PDB entry 7W48 | X-ray diffraction, 3.50 A resolution | chains A and B

[Chain A]
Name: Potassium-transporting ATPase alpha chain 1
Organism: Sus scrofa
Notes: EC 3.6.3.10
Reference sequence: P19156 (ATP4A_PIG); residues 0-1033 here correspond to UniProt positions 1-1034 (UniProt number = residue number + 1)
Sequence (1034 residues; each row starts with the number of its first residue; numbering starts at 0):
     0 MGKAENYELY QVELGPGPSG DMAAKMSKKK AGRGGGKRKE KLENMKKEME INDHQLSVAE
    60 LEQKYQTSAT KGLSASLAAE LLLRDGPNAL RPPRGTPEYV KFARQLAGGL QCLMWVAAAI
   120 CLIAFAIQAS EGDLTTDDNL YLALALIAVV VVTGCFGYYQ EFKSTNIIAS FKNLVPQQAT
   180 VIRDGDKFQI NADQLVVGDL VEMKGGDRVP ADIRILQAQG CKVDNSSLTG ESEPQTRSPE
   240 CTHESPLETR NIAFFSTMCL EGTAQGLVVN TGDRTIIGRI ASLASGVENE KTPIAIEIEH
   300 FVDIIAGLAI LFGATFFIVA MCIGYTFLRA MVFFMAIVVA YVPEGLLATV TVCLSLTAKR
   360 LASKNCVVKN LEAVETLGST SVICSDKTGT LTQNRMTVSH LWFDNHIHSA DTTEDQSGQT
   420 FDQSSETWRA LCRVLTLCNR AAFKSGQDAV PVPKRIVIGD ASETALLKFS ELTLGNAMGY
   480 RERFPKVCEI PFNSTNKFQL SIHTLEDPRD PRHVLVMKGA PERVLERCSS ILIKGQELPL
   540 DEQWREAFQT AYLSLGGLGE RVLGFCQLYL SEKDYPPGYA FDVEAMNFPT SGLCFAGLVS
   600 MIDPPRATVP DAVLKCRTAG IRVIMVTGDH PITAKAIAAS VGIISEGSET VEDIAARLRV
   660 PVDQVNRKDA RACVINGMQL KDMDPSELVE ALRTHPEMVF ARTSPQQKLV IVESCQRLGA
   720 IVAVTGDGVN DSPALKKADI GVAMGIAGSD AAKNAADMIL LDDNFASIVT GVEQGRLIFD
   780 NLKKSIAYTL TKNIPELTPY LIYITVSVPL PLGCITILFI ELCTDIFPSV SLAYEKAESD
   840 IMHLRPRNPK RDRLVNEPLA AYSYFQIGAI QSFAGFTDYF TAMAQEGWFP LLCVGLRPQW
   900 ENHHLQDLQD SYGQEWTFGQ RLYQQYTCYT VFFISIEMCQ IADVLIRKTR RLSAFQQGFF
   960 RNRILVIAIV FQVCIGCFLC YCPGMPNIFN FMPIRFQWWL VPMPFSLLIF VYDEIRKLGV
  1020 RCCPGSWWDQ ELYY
Disordered / not traced: 0-46
Differences from the reference sequence: engineered mutation C220 (Arg221 in P19156), C593 (Ser594 in P19156), S1005 (Gly1006 in P19156)
Modified positions: D385 (aspartate beryllium trifluoride; BFD)
Ion coordination: rubidium ion site 1: D183, D185, S408; Mg2+: S225, T387, D726; rubidium ion site 2: K735, A737, D756
Residues lining bound ligands:
  - PF-03716556 (8BZ; N-(2-hydroxyethyl)-N,2-dimethyl-8-[[(4R)-5-methyl-3,4-dihydro-2H-chromen-4-yl]amino]imidazo[1,2-a]pyridine-6-carboxamide): C120, A123, Q127, D137, N138, L141, V331, F332, M334, A335, I336, V338, A339, L796, Y799, L809, L811, G812, C813, I814, Y928
  - O-dodecanyl octaethylene glycol (CE1), molecule 1: T876, Y980, P992, I993, R994, F995, Q996, L999, V1000, P1003, F1004
  - O-dodecanyl octaethylene glycol (CE1), molecule 2: T880, Q884, Q996
Swiss-Prot annotation at these positions:
  - active site: D385 (4-aspartylphosphate intermediate)
  - binding site (K(+)): V338, A339, V341, E343, E795, E820
  - binding site (Mg(2+)): D385, T387, D726, D730
  - modified residue: Y6 (Phosphotyrosine), Y9 (Phosphotyrosine), S26 (Phosphoserine), S461 (Phosphoserine), S599 (Phosphoserine), S838 (Phosphoserine), S952 (Phosphoserine)

[Chain B]
Name: Potassium-transporting ATPase subunit beta
Organism: Sus scrofa
Reference sequence: P18434 (ATP4B_PIG); residues 1-290 here = UniProt positions 1-290
Sequence (290 residues; numbered 1 to 290; the number before each row is that of its first residue):
     1 MAALQEKKSC SQRMEEFQRY CWNPDTGQML GRTLSRWVWI SLYYVAFYVV MSGIFALCIY
    61 VLMRTIDPYT PDYQDQLKSP GVTLRPDVYG EKGLDISYNV SDSTTWAGLA HTLHRFLAGY
   121 SPAAQEGSIN CTSEKYFFQE SFLAPNHTKF SCKFTADMLQ NCSGRPDPTF GFAEGKPCFI
   181 IKMNRIVKFL PGNSTAPRVD CAFLDQPRDG PPLQVEYFPA NGTYSLHYFP YYGKKAQPHY
   241 SNPLVAAKLL NVPRNRDVVI VCKILAEHVS FDNPHDPYEG KVEFKLKIQK
Disordered / not traced: 1-29
Cystine bridges: C131-C152, C162-C178, C201-C262
Covalently attached groups: N-acetylglucosamine (NAG) linked to N99, N130, N161
Residues lining bound ligands: O-dodecanyl octaethylene glycol (CE1): C58, V61, L62, T65, Y73

[Interface between chain A and chain B]
Residue-residue contacts (79; chain A residue first):
  A860(A) - Y44(B)
  F864(A) - F47(B)
  F864(A) - Y48(B)  hydrogen bond (backbone-side chain)
  Q865(A) - Y44(B)  hydrogen bond
  Q865(A) - F47(B)
  A868(A) - F47(B)  hydrophobic
  A868(A) - Y48(B)  hydrophobic
  F872(A) - M51(B)
  F872(A) - S52(B)
  F872(A) - F55(B)  hydrophobic
  F875(A) - F55(B)  hydrophobic
  T876(A) - F55(B)
  F879(A) - F55(B)  hydrophobic
  F879(A) - L62(B)
  T880(A) - L62(B)
  A883(A) - M63(B)  hydrophobic
  A883(A) - I66(B)  hydrophobic
  Q884(A) - D72(B)
  Q884(A) - Y73(B)  hydrogen bond (backbone-backbone)
  E885(A) - Y73(B)
  E885(A) - Q74(B)  hydrogen bond (side chain-backbone)
  E885(A) - D75(B)  hydrogen bond (side chain-backbone)
  F888(A) - I66(B)  hydrophobic
  P889(A) - M63(B)
  H903(A) - Y89(B)  hydrogen bond (backbone-side chain)
  Q905(A) - T83(B)
  Q905(A) - N184(B)  hydrogen bond (backbone-side chain)
  Q905(A) - Y278(B)
  D906(A) - T83(B)
  D906(A) - R85(B)  salt bridge
  D906(A) - K182(B)  salt bridge
  D906(A) - N184(B)
  Q908(A) - R185(B)  hydrogen bond
  Q908(A) - K234(B)
  Y911(A) - I66(B)
  Y911(A) - D67(B)  hydrogen bond (side chain-backbone)
  Y911(A) - T70(B)
  Y911(A) - P71(B)  hydrophobic
  Y911(A) - D72(B)
  Y911(A) - G233(B)
  Y911(A) - K234(B)  hydrogen bond (backbone-backbone)
  G912(A) - R185(B)  hydrogen bond (backbone-side chain)
  G912(A) - Y231(B)
  G912(A) - K234(B)
  Q913(A) - P71(B)
  Q913(A) - Q74(B)
  Q913(A) - L77(B)
  Q913(A) - R185(B)
  Q913(A) - I186(B)
  Q913(A) - V187(B)  hydrogen bond (side chain-backbone)
  E914(A) - K182(B)  salt bridge
  E914(A) - M183(B)
  E914(A) - N184(B)  hydrogen bond (backbone-side chain)
  E914(A) - R185(B)  hydrogen bond (side chain-backbone)
  E914(A) - N242(B)  hydrogen bond
  W915(A) - Q76(B)
  W915(A) - L77(B)  hydrophobic
  T916(A) - N184(B)
  T916(A) - D276(B)
  T916(A) - Y278(B)
  G918(A) - D276(B)
  Q919(A) - Q76(B)
  Q919(A) - L77(B)
  Q919(A) - S79(B)  hydrogen bond (side chain-backbone)
  Q919(A) - D276(B)
  Q919(A) - E279(B)  hydrogen bond
  Y922(A) - Q76(B)  hydrogen bond (backbone-side chain)
  Y922(A) - H275(B)
  Q923(A) - Q76(B)
  T926(A) - Q76(B)
  N986(A) - H275(B)
  R994(A) - Y73(B)
  R994(A) - D75(B)  salt bridge
  Q996(A) - Y73(B)  hydrogen bond
  F1004(A) - M51(B)  hydrophobic
  L1007(A) - M51(B)  hydrophobic
  Y1011(A) - Y43(B)  hydrogen bond
  W1026(A) - W39(B)  hydrophobic
  E1030(A) - I40(B)
Other interface residues (no listed pair), chain A (41 interface residues in all): I869, S910, M991, L1031
Other interface residues (no listed pair), chain B (45 interface residues in all): I54, C58, P68, Y69, G81, D87

[Summary]
41 residues of chain A and 45 residues of chain B are in contact, with 20 hydrogen bonds and 4 salt bridges.
Among the polar pairs are D906(A)-R85(B), D906(A)-K182(B) and E914(A)-K182(B). One O-dodecanyl octaethylene
glycol molecule is bound between chain A and chain B.
Here chain A is Potassium-transporting ATPase alpha chain 1 and chain B is Potassium-transporting ATPase
subunit beta, both from Sus scrofa. Entry 7W48 (Crystal structure of the gastric proton pump complexed with
PF-03716556) was determined by X-ray diffraction, deposited together with 7W4A, 7W47 and 7W49.
